Entry 5M7J (X-ray diffraction, 3.50 A resolution); this record covers chains B and C of the 4 polymer chains in the assembly.

[Chain B]
Molecule: Reaction center protein L chain
From: Blastochloris viridis
Reference sequence: P06009 (RCEL_BLAVI); residues 0-273 here correspond to UniProt positions 1-274 (UniProt number = residue number + 1)
Amino-acid sequence (274 residues; row label = number of the first residue in the row; numbering starts at 0):
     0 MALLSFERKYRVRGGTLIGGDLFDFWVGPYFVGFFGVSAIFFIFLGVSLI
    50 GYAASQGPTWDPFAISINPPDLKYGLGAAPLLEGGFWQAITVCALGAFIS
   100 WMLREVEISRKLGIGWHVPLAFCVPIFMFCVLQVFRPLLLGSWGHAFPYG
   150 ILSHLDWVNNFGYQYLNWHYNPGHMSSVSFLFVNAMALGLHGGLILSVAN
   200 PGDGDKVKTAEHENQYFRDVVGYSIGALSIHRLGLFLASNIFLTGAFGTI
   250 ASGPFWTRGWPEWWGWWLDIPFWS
Unresolved in the structure: 0
Ion coordination: Fe2+: His190, His230 (shared with His217(C), Glu232(C), His264(C) of chain C)
Small-molecule neighbours:
  - bacteriochlorophyll a (BCL), molecule 1: Val46, Ile49, Phe97, Phe128, Leu131, Phe146, Ile150, His153, Leu154, Val157
  - bacteriochlorophyll a (BCL), molecule 2: Phe97, Phe121, Pro124, Ile125, Met127, Phe128, Leu131, Val157, Asn158, Phe160, Gly161, Tyr162, Trp167, His168, Gly172, His173, Ser176, Val177, Leu180, Phe181, Ile240, Phe241, Gly244, Ala245, Gly247, Thr248
  - bacteriochlorophyll a (BCL), molecule 3: Val157, Tyr162, His168, Phe181
  - bacteriochlorophyll a (BCL), molecule 4: His168, His173, Met174, Val177, Ser178, Phe181, Val182, Met185
  - bacteriopheophytin b (BPB), molecule 1: Phe41, Ile42, Gly45, Ile49, Ile89, Cys92, Ala93, Ala96, Phe97, Trp100, Glu104, Val117, Ala120, Phe121, Val123, Pro124, Phe128, Phe146, Tyr148, Gly149, Ile150, His153, Ala237, Ser238, Phe241
  - bacteriopheophytin b (BPB), molecule 2: Phe181, Ala184, Met185, Leu189, Phe216, Val219, Val220
  - diacyl glycerol (DGA): Met174, Ser178, Trp262, Trp263, Trp265
  - MPG ([(Z)-octadec-9-enyl] (2R)-2,3-bis(oxidanyl)propanoate), molecule 1: Gly114, Trp115, His116, Leu119, Arg231, Leu234, Phe235, Ser238
  - MPG, molecule 2: Phe179, Val182, Met185, Ala186, Leu189, His190, Leu193, Phe216, Ser223, Ile224, Gly225, Ile229, Leu232, Phe235, Leu236, Asn239, Thr243
  - menaquinone-7 (MQ7): Val26, Tyr29, Phe30, Val31, Gly35, Ile39, Ile42, Trp100, Arg103
  - octaprenyl pyrophosphate (OTP; (2E,6E,10E,14E,18E,22E,26E)-3,7,11,15,19,23,27,31-octamethyldotriaconta-2,6,10,14,18,22,26,30-octaenyl trihydrogen diphosphate): Phe62, Leu151, Leu154
Curated features (UniProtKB/Swiss-Prot):
  - binding site ((7R,8Z)-bacteriochlorophyll b): His153, His173
  - binding site (Fe cation): His190, His230
  - binding site (a ubiquinone): Phe216

[Chain C]
Molecule: Reaction center protein M chain
From: Blastochloris viridis
Reference sequence: P06010 (RCEM_BLAVI); residues 0-323 here correspond to UniProt positions 1-324 (UniProt number = residue number + 1)
Amino-acid sequence (324 residues; numbered 0 to 323; the number before each row is that of its first residue; numbering starts at 0):
     0 MADYQTIYTQIQARGPHITVSGEWGDNDRVGKPFYSYWLGKIGDAQIGPI
    50 YLGASGIAAFAFGSTAILIILFNMAAEVHFDPLQFFRQFFWLGLYPPKAQ
   100 YGMGIPPLHDGGWWLMAGLFMTLSLGSWWIRVYSRARALGLGTHIAWNFA
   150 AAIFFVLCIGCIHPTLVGSWSEGVPFGIWPHIDWLTAFSIRYGNFYYCPW
   200 HGFSIGFAYGCGLLFAAHGATILAVARFGGDREIEQITDRGTAVERAALF
   250 WRWTIGFNATIESVHRWGWFFSLMVMVSASVGILLTGTFVDNWYLWCVKH
   300 GAAPDYPAYLPATPDPASLPGAPK
Unresolved in the structure: 0
Ion coordination: Fe2+: His217, Glu232, His264 (shared with His190(B), His230(B) of chain B)
Small-molecule neighbours:
  - bacteriochlorophyll a (BCL), molecule 1: Gly62, Ala65, Ile66, Ile69, Met120, Leu124, Phe148, Ala151, Ile152, Phe154, Val155, Ile158, Phe175, Trp183, Leu184, Thr185, Phe187, Ser188, Phe194, Tyr195, His200, Ser203, Ile204, Ala207, Tyr208, Val274, Met275, Ala278, Gly281, Ile282
  - bacteriochlorophyll a (BCL), molecule 2: Met120, Phe154, Val155, Ile158, Val173, Ile177, Trp178, His180, Ile181, Trp183, Leu184
  - bacteriochlorophyll a (BCL), molecule 3: Leu184, Tyr195, Tyr208
  - bacteriochlorophyll a (BCL), molecule 4: Tyr195, Gly201, Ile204, Gly205, Tyr208, Gly209, Leu212, Phe270
  - bacteriopheophytin b (BPB), molecule 1: Ala58, Phe59, Gly62, Ser63, Ile66, Leu67, Leu70, Ser123, Leu124, Trp127, Val131, Ile144, Asn147, Phe148, Ala151, Ser271, Val274, Met275
  - bacteriopheophytin b (BPB), molecule 2: Tyr208, Gly211, Leu212, Ala215, Ala216, Trp250, Thr253, Ile254
  - MPG ([(Z)-octadec-9-enyl] (2R)-2,3-bis(oxidanyl)propanoate), molecule 1: Ala1, Asp2, Thr5, Ile6
  - MPG, molecule 2: Val29, Gly30, Lys31, Ile46, Gly47, Ile49
  - menaquinone-7 (MQ7): Leu212, Leu213, Ala216, His217, Thr220, Val243, Ala246, Ala247, Trp250, Ile254, Phe256, Asn257, Ala258, Thr259, Ile260, Val263, Trp266, Phe270
  - 15-cis-1,2-dihydroneurosporene (NS5): Ile66, Ile69, Leu70, Met73, Phe88, Ile104, Leu114, Gly117, Leu118, Met120, Thr121, Val155, Leu156, Ile158, Gly159, Cys160, Trp169, Val173, Pro174, Phe175, Gly176, Ile177, His180
  - octaprenyl pyrophosphate (OTP; (2E,6E,10E,14E,18E,22E,26E)-3,7,11,15,19,23,27,31-octamethyldotriaconta-2,6,10,14,18,22,26,30-octaenyl trihydrogen diphosphate): Tyr195, Pro198, Gly201, Phe202, Gly205, Phe206, Phe256, Trp266, Phe270, Trp295, Cys296, His299, Ala301
Curated features (UniProtKB/Swiss-Prot):
  - binding site ((7R,8Z)-bacteriochlorophyll b): His180, His200
  - binding site (Fe cation): His217, Glu232, His264
  - binding site (a ubiquinone): Trp250

[How chain B and chain C interact]
Pairs across the interface (183; chain B residue first):
  Ala1(B) - Arg251(C)
  Leu3(B) - Leu248(C)  hydrophobic
  Leu3(B) - Arg251(C)
  Leu3(B) - Asn257(C)
  Phe5(B) - Arg239(C)
  Phe5(B) - Glu244(C)
  Phe5(B) - Leu248(C)  hydrophobic
  Glu6(B) - Leu248(C)
  Glu6(B) - Arg251(C)  salt bridge
  Glu6(B) - Trp252(C)  hydrogen bond
  Lys8(B) - Glu244(C)  salt bridge
  Tyr9(B) - Thr241(C)  hydrogen bond
  Tyr9(B) - Glu244(C)  hydrogen bond
  Tyr9(B) - Arg245(C)
  Tyr9(B) - Leu248(C)  hydrophobic
  Tyr9(B) - Trp252(C)
  Arg10(B) - Trp252(C)
  Trp25(B) - Trp252(C)
  Pro28(B) - Arg251(C)
  Pro28(B) - Trp252(C)
  Pro28(B) - Gly255(C)
  Tyr29(B) - Trp252(C)
  Tyr29(B) - Thr253(C)
  Tyr29(B) - Ile254(C)
  Tyr29(B) - Gly255(C)
  Phe30(B) - Trp252(C)  hydrogen bond (backbone-backbone)
  Phe62(B) - Ala301(C)
  Asp70(B) - Tyr308(C)
  Trp100(B) - Thr253(C)
  Arg103(B) - Trp252(C)  hydrogen bond (side chain-backbone)
  Arg103(B) - Thr253(C)  hydrogen bond (side chain-backbone)
  Glu104(B) - Phe249(C)
  Glu104(B) - Thr253(C)
  Ile107(B) - Phe249(C)  hydrophobic
  Ile107(B) - Trp252(C)
  Ile107(B) - Thr253(C)
  Ser108(B) - Phe249(C)
  Lys110(B) - Trp252(C)
  Leu111(B) - Arg245(C)  hydrogen bond (backbone-side chain)
  Leu111(B) - Phe249(C)
  Leu111(B) - Trp252(C)  hydrophobic
  Gly112(B) - Phe227(C)
  Ile113(B) - Ala223(C)
  Ile113(B) - Val224(C)  hydrophobic
  Gly114(B) - Ala223(C)  hydrogen bond (backbone-backbone)
  His116(B) - Thr5(C)  hydrogen bond
  His116(B) - Ala219(C)
  His116(B) - Leu222(C)
  His116(B) - Ala223(C)  hydrogen bond (side chain-backbone)
  Val117(B) - Ala216(C)
  Val117(B) - Ala219(C)
  Val117(B) - Thr220(C)
  Val117(B) - Phe249(C)  hydrophobic
  Val117(B) - Trp250(C)  hydrophobic
  Leu151(B) - Ala301(C)
  Leu151(B) - Pro303(C)  hydrophobic
  Ser152(B) - Tyr305(C)
  Leu154(B) - Tyr195(C)
  Asp155(B) - Tyr196(C)  hydrogen bond
  Asp155(B) - Pro303(C)
  Asp155(B) - Tyr305(C)  hydrogen bond
  Val157(B) - Tyr195(C)
  Asn158(B) - Asn193(C)
  Asn158(B) - Tyr195(C)
  Tyr162(B) - Thr185(C)
  Asn166(B) - Asp182(C)
  His168(B) - Ile181(C)
  His168(B) - Leu184(C)
  His168(B) - Thr185(C)
  Tyr169(B) - Trp178(C)  hydrophobic
  Tyr169(B) - Asp182(C)  hydrogen bond
  Met174(B) - Trp178(C)  hydrophobic
  Leu180(B) - Ala207(C)
  Asn183(B) - Cys210(C)  hydrogen bond (side chain-backbone)
  Asn183(B) - Gly211(C)
  Asn183(B) - Phe214(C)
  Ala184(B) - Cys210(C)  hydrophobic
  Ala184(B) - Ser271(C)  hydrogen bond (backbone-side chain)
  Ala186(B) - Phe214(C)
  Leu187(B) - Cys210(C)  hydrophobic
  Leu187(B) - Phe214(C)  hydrophobic
  Leu187(B) - Gly267(C)
  Gly188(B) - Asn147(C)
  Gly188(B) - Trp268(C)
  Gly188(B) - Ser271(C)
  Leu189(B) - Ile144(C)  hydrophobic
  His190(B) - Glu232(C)  salt bridge
  His190(B) - His264(C)
  Gly191(B) - His264(C)
  Gly192(B) - His143(C)
  Gly192(B) - Ile144(C)
  Gly192(B) - Trp268(C)
  Leu193(B) - Ile144(C)
  Ile194(B) - Glu232(C)
  Ile194(B) - Ile233(C)
  Ile194(B) - His264(C)
  Leu195(B) - His143(C)
  Leu195(B) - Glu261(C)
  Leu195(B) - Arg265(C)
  Ser196(B) - Leu140(C)
  Ser196(B) - Gly141(C)  hydrogen bond (backbone-backbone)
  Ser196(B) - His143(C)  hydrogen bond (backbone-side chain)
  Val197(B) - Leu140(C)  hydrophobic
  Val197(B) - Ile233(C)  hydrophobic
  Asn199(B) - Gly141(C)
  Asn199(B) - His143(C)
  Asn199(B) - Glu261(C)  hydrogen bond
  Asn199(B) - Arg265(C)  hydrogen bond
  Pro200(B) - Arg136(C)  hydrogen bond (backbone-side chain)
  Pro200(B) - Gly139(C)
  Val206(B) - Ile233(C)  hydrophobic
  Lys207(B) - Gly139(C)  hydrogen bond (side chain-backbone)
  Lys207(B) - Leu140(C)
  Lys207(B) - Ile233(C)
  Glu210(B) - Val19(C)
  His211(B) - Val19(C)
  His211(B) - Leu138(C)
  Glu212(B) - Ile233(C)
  Gln214(B) - Ile17(C)
  Gln214(B) - Thr18(C)
  Gln214(B) - Val19(C)  hydrogen bond (side chain-backbone)
  Gln214(B) - Arg28(C)
  Tyr215(B) - Val131(C)  hydrogen bond (side chain-backbone)
  Tyr215(B) - Arg134(C)
  Tyr215(B) - Ala135(C)
  Tyr215(B) - Leu138(C)  hydrophobic
  Tyr215(B) - Leu140(C)  hydrophobic
  Tyr215(B) - Ile144(C)  hydrophobic
  Phe216(B) - Ile144(C)  hydrophobic
  Arg217(B) - Asp43(C)  salt bridge
  Arg217(B) - Gln45(C)  hydrogen bond
  Arg217(B) - Pro48(C)
  Arg217(B) - Ile49(C)
  Asp218(B) - Arg28(C)  salt bridge
  Asp218(B) - Ile49(C)
  Asp218(B) - Tyr50(C)  hydrogen bond (backbone-backbone)
  Asp218(B) - Arg130(C)  hydrogen bond (backbone-side chain)
  Asp218(B) - Arg134(C)  salt bridge
  Asp218(B) - Leu138(C)
  Val219(B) - Trp127(C)
  Val219(B) - Arg130(C)  hydrogen bond (backbone-side chain)
  Val220(B) - Ile49(C)
  Gly221(B) - Gly47(C)  hydrogen bond (backbone-backbone)
  Gly221(B) - Pro48(C)
  Gly221(B) - Ile49(C)
  Tyr222(B) - Leu38(C)
  Tyr222(B) - Gly42(C)
  Tyr222(B) - Asp43(C)  hydrogen bond (side chain-backbone)
  Tyr222(B) - Gln45(C)
  Ser223(B) - Asp43(C)
  Ile224(B) - Gly42(C)
  Ile224(B) - Asp43(C)  hydrogen bond (backbone-backbone)
  Ala226(B) - Asp230(C)
  Leu227(B) - Ala225(C)  hydrophobic
  Leu227(B) - Asp230(C)
  Ser228(B) - Ile41(C)
  Ser228(B) - Gly42(C)
  Ile229(B) - Phe214(C)
  His230(B) - His217(C)  hydrogen bond
  His230(B) - Gly218(C)
  His230(B) - Ile221(C)
  His230(B) - Glu232(C)  salt bridge
  Arg231(B) - Gln4(C)  hydrogen bond (side chain-backbone)
  Arg231(B) - Thr5(C)  hydrogen bond (side chain-backbone)
  Arg231(B) - Ile6(C)  hydrogen bond (side chain-backbone)
  Arg231(B) - Ile41(C)  hydrogen bond (side chain-backbone)
  Arg231(B) - Leu222(C)
  Gly233(B) - Phe214(C)
  Leu234(B) - Ala215(C)
  Leu234(B) - Leu222(C)  hydrophobic
  Ala237(B) - Gly211(C)
  Ala237(B) - Ala215(C)  hydrophobic
  Trp263(B) - Trp178(C)
  Trp266(B) - Phe85(C)
  Trp266(B) - Arg86(C)  hydrogen bond (side chain-backbone)
  Leu267(B) - Arg86(C)  hydrogen bond (backbone-side chain)
  Leu267(B) - Trp90(C)  hydrophobic
  Phe271(B) - Leu82(C)  hydrophobic
  Trp272(B) - Leu82(C)  hydrophobic
  Trp272(B) - Gln83(C)  hydrogen bond (backbone-side chain)
  Trp272(B) - Phe85(C)  hydrophobic
  Trp272(B) - Arg86(C)  hydrogen bond (backbone-side chain)
  Ser273(B) - Arg86(C)
Interface residues without a listed pair, chain B (88 interface residues in all): Ala120, Ala198, Ala209, Ile240
Interface residues without a listed pair, chain C (93 interface residues in all): Tyr7, Lys40, Ile46, Ile189, Tyr208, Leu213, Glu234, Ile236, Ala247

[Summary]
The interface between chain B and chain C involves 88 residues on one side and 93 on the other, with 39
hydrogen bonds and 7 salt bridges. Polar contacts include Glu6(B)-Arg251(C), Lys8(B)-Glu244(C) and
His190(B)-Glu232(C).
Here chain B is Reaction center protein L chain and chain C is Reaction center protein M chain, both from
Blastochloris viridis. Entry 5M7J (Blastochloris viridis photosynthetic reaction center structure using best
crystal approach) was determined by X-ray diffraction (same publication as 5M7K and 5M7L).
